Entry 5S4Y (X-ray diffraction, 2.30 A resolution); this record covers chains A and B of the 6 polymer chains in the assembly.

# Chain A
Name: Tubulin alpha-1B chain
Source organism: Bos taurus
Reference sequence: P81947 (TBA1B_BOVIN); residue numbers follow UniProt; this construct covers 1-451
Amino-acid sequence (451 residues; row label = number of the first residue in the row):
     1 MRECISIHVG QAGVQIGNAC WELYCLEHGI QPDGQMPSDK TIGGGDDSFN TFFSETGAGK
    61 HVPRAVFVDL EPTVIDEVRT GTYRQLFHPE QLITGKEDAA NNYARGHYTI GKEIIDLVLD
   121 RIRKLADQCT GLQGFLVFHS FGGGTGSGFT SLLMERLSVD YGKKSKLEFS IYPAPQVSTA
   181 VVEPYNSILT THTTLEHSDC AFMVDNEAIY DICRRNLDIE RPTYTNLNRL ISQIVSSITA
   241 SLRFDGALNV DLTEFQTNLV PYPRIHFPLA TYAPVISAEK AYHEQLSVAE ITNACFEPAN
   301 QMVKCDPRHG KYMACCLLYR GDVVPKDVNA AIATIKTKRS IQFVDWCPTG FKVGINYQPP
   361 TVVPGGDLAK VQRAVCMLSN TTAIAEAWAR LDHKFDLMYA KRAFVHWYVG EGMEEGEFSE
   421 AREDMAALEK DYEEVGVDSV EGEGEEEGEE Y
Not modelled in the structure: 439-451
Metal / ion sites: Ca2+: Asp-39, Thr-41, Gly-44, Glu-55
Ligand contacts: GTP (guanosine-5'-triphosphate): Gly-10, Gln-11, Ala-12, Gln-15, Ile-16, Asp-69, Asp-98, Ala-99, Ala-100, Asn-101, Ser-140, Gly-142, Gly-143, Gly-144, Thr-145, Gly-146, Ile-171, Pro-173, Val-177, Ser-178, Glu-183, Asn-206, Tyr-224, Leu-227, Asn-228, Ile-231

# Chain B
Name: Tubulin beta-2B chain
Source organism: Bos taurus
Reference sequence: Q6B856 (TBB2B_BOVIN); the author numbering skips numbers that UniProt does not, so the offset changes along the chain: 1-42 = UniProt 1-42; 45-360 = UniProt 43-358; 369-455 = UniProt 359-445
Amino-acid sequence (445 residues; numbered 1 to 455; 10 numbers in that range are skipped by the numbering (no residue carries them; nothing is unmodelled there); the number before each row is that of its first residue):
     1 MREIVHIQAG QCGNQIGAKF WEVISDEHGI DPTGSYHGDS DL
    45 QLERINVYYN EATGNKYVPR AILVDLEPGT MDSVRSGPFG QIFRPDNFVF GQSGAGNNWA
   105 KGHYTEGAEL VDSVLDVVRK ESESCDCLQG FQLTHSLGGG TGSGMGTLLI SKIREEYPDR
   165 IMNTFSVMPS PKVSDTVVEP YNATLSVHQL VENTDETYCI DNEALYDICF RTLKLTTPTY
   225 GDLNHLVSAT MSGVTTCLRF PGQLNADLRK LAVNMVPFPR LHFFMPGFAP LTSRGSQQYR
   285 ALTVPELTQQ MFDSKNMMAA CDPRHGRYLT VAAIFRGRMS MKEVDEQMLN VQNKNSSYFV
   345 EWIPNNVKTA VCDIPP
   369 RGLKMSATFI GNSTAIQELF KRISEQFTAM FRRKAFLHWY TGEGMDEMEF TEAESNMNDL
   429 VSEYQQYQDA TADEQGEFEE EEGEDEA
Not modelled in the structure: 278-281, 441-455
Metal / ion sites: Mg2+: Gln-11 (together with GDP); Ca2+ near Glu-113 (its only coordinating residue here)
Ligand contacts:
  - GDP (guanosine-5'-diphosphate): Gly-10, Gln-11, Cys-12, Gln-15, Ile-16, Ala-99, Asn-101, Ser-140, Gly-142, Gly-143, Gly-144, Thr-145, Gly-146, Ser-147, Val-171, Pro-173, Val-177, Asp-179, Glu-183, Asn-206, Leu-209, Tyr-224, Leu-227, Asn-228
  - NSJ (3-[(thiomorpholin-4-yl)methyl]phenol), molecule 1: Arg-158, Val-195, Glu-196, Thr-198, Asp-199, Val-260, Pro-263, Arg-264, His-266
  - NSJ, molecule 2: Val-238, Cys-241, Leu-255, Ala-316, Ala-317, Ile-318, Lys-352, Thr-353, Ala-354, Thr-376, Ile-378
UniProt features mapped onto this chain:
  - motif: Met-1 to Ile-4 (MREI motif)
  - binding site (GTP): Gln-11, Glu-71, Ser-140, Gly-144, Thr-145, Gly-146, Asn-206, Asn-228
  - binding site (Mg(2+)): Glu-71
  - modified residue: Ser-40 (Phosphoserine), Thr-57 (Phosphothreonine), Lys-60 (N6-acetyllysine), Ser-174 (Phosphoserine), Thr-287 (Phosphothreonine), Thr-292 (Phosphothreonine), Arg-320 (Omega-N-methylarginine), Glu-448 (5-glutamyl polyglutamate)
  - cross-link (Glycyl lysine isopeptide (Lys-Gly)): Lys-60 (interchain with G-Cter in ubiquitin), Lys-326 (interchain with G-Cter in ubiquitin)
What the authors report for this chain:
  - binding site for NSJ: Asp-199
  - conformationally variable residues (side-chain flip): Arg-158

# How chain A and chain B interact
Pairs across the interface - 56 pairs, chain A then chain B:
  Glu-71(A) / Arg-2(B)  salt bridge
  Lys-96(A) / Asp-130(B)  salt bridge
  Lys-96(A) / Cys-131(B)
  Glu-97(A) / Arg-164(B)  salt bridge
  Glu-97(A) / Arg-253(B)  salt bridge
  Asp-98(A) / Asp-251(B)
  Asp-98(A) / Lys-254(B)  salt bridge
  Ala-100(A) / Arg-253(B)
  Ala-100(A) / Lys-254(B)
  Ala-100(A) / Val-257(B)
  Asn-101(A) / Lys-254(B)
  Asn-101(A) / Asn-258(B)
  Arg-105(A) / Arg-253(B)
  Pro-175(A) / Asn-349(B)
  Pro-175(A) / Lys-352(B)  hydrogen bond (backbone-side chain)
  Ser-178(A) / Lys-352(B)  hydrogen bond (backbone-side chain)
  Thr-179(A) / Lys-352(B)
  Thr-179(A) / Thr-353(B)
  Ala-180(A) / Asn-258(B)
  Ala-180(A) / Lys-352(B)
  Val-181(A) / Asn-258(B)  hydrogen bond (backbone-side chain)
  Val-181(A) / Ile-347(B)  hydrophobic
  Val-181(A) / Pro-348(B)
  Val-181(A) / Asn-349(B)
  Val-182(A) / Asn-258(B)
  Glu-220(A) / Lys-326(B)
  Arg-221(A) / Met-325(B)
  Arg-221(A) / Asp-329(B)  salt bridge
  Thr-223(A) / Gln-247(B)
  Tyr-224(A) / Gln-247(B)
  Lys-394(A) / Pro-348(B)
  Lys-394(A) / Asn-349(B)  hydrogen bond
  Leu-397(A) / Glu-345(B)
  Leu-397(A) / Trp-346(B)
  Leu-397(A) / Ala-440(B)  hydrophobic
  Met-398(A) / Trp-346(B)
  Met-398(A) / Ile-347(B)  hydrophobic
  Met-398(A) / Pro-348(B)
  Lys-401(A) / Phe-262(B)
  Lys-401(A) / Trp-346(B)
  Lys-401(A) / Ala-438(B)
  Lys-401(A) / Thr-439(B)  hydrogen bond (side chain-backbone)
  Ala-403(A) / Pro-261(B)
  Ala-403(A) / Phe-262(B)  hydrophobic
  Phe-404(A) / Val-257(B)
  Phe-404(A) / Asn-258(B)
  Phe-404(A) / Val-260(B)
  Phe-404(A) / Pro-261(B)  hydrogen bond (backbone-backbone)
  Phe-404(A) / Ile-347(B)  hydrophobic
  His-406(A) / Val-260(B)
  His-406(A) / Pro-261(B)  hydrogen bond (side chain-backbone)
  His-406(A) / Phe-262(B)
  His-406(A) / Pro-263(B)
  Trp-407(A) / Ala-256(B)  hydrophobic
  Trp-407(A) / Val-257(B)  hydrophobic
  Trp-407(A) / Val-260(B)  hydrogen bond (side chain-backbone)
Also at the interface, not in a pair above, chain A (29 interface residues in all): Thr-73, Tyr-210, Arg-402, Glu-411
Also at the interface, not in a pair above, chain B (30 interface residues in all): Thr-314, Asn-350

# Overview
Chain A and chain B form an interface of 29 and 30 residues respectively, with 8 hydrogen bonds and 6 salt
bridges. Polar pairs include Glu-71(A)/Arg-2(B), Lys-96(A)/Asp-130(B) and Glu-97(A)/Arg-164(B). Chain A binds
GTP. Bound to chain B: GDP and compound NSJ. From the paper: a binding site for NSJ at Asp-199(B);
conformational variability at Arg-158(B).
Here chain A is Tubulin alpha-1B chain and chain B is Tubulin beta-2B chain, both from Bos taurus. Entry 5S4Y
(Tubulin-Z2856434857-complex) was determined by X-ray diffraction together with 5S4L, 5S4M, 5S4N, 5S4O, 5S4P,
5S4Q and 52 further entries from the same study.
